Entry 1JY2 (X-ray diffraction, 1.40 A resolution); this record covers chains N and P of the 6 polymer chains in the assembly.

[Chain N]
Protein: Fibrinogen alpha chain
Source organism: Bos taurus
Sequence (53 residues; numbered 29 to 81; the number before each row is that of its first residue):
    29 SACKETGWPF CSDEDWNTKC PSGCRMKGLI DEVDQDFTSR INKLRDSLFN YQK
Unresolved in the structure: 29-34, 78-81

[Chain P]
Protein: Fibrinogen gamma-B chain
Source organism: Bos taurus
UniProt: P12799 (FIBG_BOVIN); residues 1-48 here correspond to UniProt positions 25-72 (UniProt number = residue number + 24)
Sequence (48 residues; numbered 1 to 48; the number before each row is that of its first residue):
     1 YVATRDNCCI LDERFGSYCP TTCGIADFLN NYQTSVDKDL RTLEGILY
Unresolved in the structure: 1-4

[Chain N / chain P interface]
Contacting residue pairs - 32 pairs, chain N then chain P:
  Trp44(N) - Cys23(P)  hydrophobic
  Trp44(N) - Ala26(P)  hydrophobic
  Trp44(N) - Asp27(P)  hydrogen bond
  Asn45(N) - Cys23(P)  hydrogen bond (backbone-side chain)
  Lys47(N) - Cys23(P)  hydrogen bond (backbone-side chain)
  Cys48(N) - Thr21(P)
  Cys48(N) - Thr22(P)
  Cys48(N) - Cys23(P)  disulfide
  Pro49(N) - Thr22(P)  hydrogen bond (backbone-side chain)
  Met54(N) - Ala26(P)  hydrophobic
  Met54(N) - Leu29(P)  hydrophobic
  Leu57(N) - Leu29(P)  hydrophobic
  Ile58(N) - Ile25(P)  hydrophobic
  Val61(N) - Gln33(P)
  Phe65(N) - Tyr32(P)
  Phe65(N) - Gln33(P)
  Phe65(N) - Val36(P)  hydrophobic
  Phe65(N) - Asp37(P)
  Phe65(N) - Leu40(P)  hydrophobic
  Arg68(N) - Asp37(P)  salt bridge
  Arg68(N) - Leu40(P)
  Arg68(N) - Arg41(P)
  Arg68(N) - Glu44(P)  salt bridge
  Lys71(N) - Tyr48(P)
  Leu72(N) - Leu40(P)  hydrophobic
  Leu72(N) - Leu43(P)  hydrophobic
  Leu72(N) - Glu44(P)
  Leu72(N) - Leu47(P)  hydrophobic
  Leu72(N) - Tyr48(P)  hydrogen bond (backbone-side chain)
  Ser75(N) - Leu47(P)
  Ser75(N) - Tyr48(P)
  Leu76(N) - Leu47(P)  hydrophobic
Other interface residues (no listed pair), chain N (18 interface residues in all): Ser50, Gly51, Ile69
Cross-chain cystine bridges: Cys48(N)-Cys23(P)

[In short]
18 residues of chain N face 17 of chain P across their interface, with 1 disulfide bond, 5 hydrogen bonds and
2 salt bridges. Polar pairs include Arg68(N)-Asp37(P), Arg68(N)-Glu44(P) and Trp44(N)-Asp27(P).
Here chain N is Fibrinogen alpha chain and chain P is Fibrinogen gamma-B chain, both from Bos taurus. Entry
1JY2 (Crystal Structure of the Central Region of Bovine Fibrinogen (E5 fragment) at 1.4 Angstroms Resolution)
was determined by X-ray diffraction together with 1JY3 from the same study.
